Entry 8VER (X-ray diffraction, 2.80 A resolution); this record covers chains B and E of the 6 polymer chains in the assembly.

Chain B (and E):
Molecule: Endoribonuclease YicC
From: Escherichia coli
Notes: EC 3.1.26.-; chain E of this document is another copy of the same molecule, construct and numbering; everything in this record applies to it too
UniProt: P23839 (YICC_ECOLI); residues 1-287 here = UniProt positions 1-287
Amino-acid sequence (289 residues; each row starts with the number of its first residue; numbers below 1 keep their minus sign (Gly-1 is residue -1)):
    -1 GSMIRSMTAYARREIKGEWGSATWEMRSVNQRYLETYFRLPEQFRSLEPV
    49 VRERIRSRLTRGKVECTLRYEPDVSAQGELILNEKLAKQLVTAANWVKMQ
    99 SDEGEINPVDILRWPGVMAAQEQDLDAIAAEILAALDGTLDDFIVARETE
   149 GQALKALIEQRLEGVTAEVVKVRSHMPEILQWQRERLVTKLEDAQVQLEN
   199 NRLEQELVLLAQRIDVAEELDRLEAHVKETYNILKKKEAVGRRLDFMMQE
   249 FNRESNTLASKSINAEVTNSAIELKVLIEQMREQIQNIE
Unresolved in the structure: -1 to 0 (chain E: -1 to 0, 75)
Construct notes: expression tag (-1 to 0); engineered mutation Thr187 (Ala in P23839)

Interface between chain B and chain E:
Contacting residue pairs (10; chain B residue first):
  Tyr31(B) with Arg240(E), hydrogen bond (side chain-backbone); Asp243(E); Phe244(E), hydrogen bond (side chain-backbone)
  Glu33(B) with Arg30(E), salt bridge
  Thr34(B) with Arg30(E), hydrogen bond (backbone-side chain)
  Tyr35(B) with Arg30(E); Tyr31(E), hydrophobic
  Arg37(B) with Tyr31(E), hydrogen bond
  Arg50(B) with Arg30(E)
  Arg54(B) with Arg30(E)
Other interface residues (no listed pair), chain B (9 interface residues in all): Arg30, Arg240
Other interface residues (no listed pair), chain E (8 interface residues in all): Arg241, Gln247, Arg251

Summary:
9 residues of chain B and 8 residues of chain E are in contact; the contacts include 4 hydrogen bonds and 1
salt bridge. Among the polar pairs are Glu33(B)-Arg30(E), Tyr31(B)-Arg240(E) and Tyr31(B)-Phe244(E).
Both chains are Endoribonuclease YicC (Escherichia coli). Entry 8VER (Structure of YicC endoribonuclease) was
determined by X-ray diffraction together with 8VES from the same study.
